Entry 6Z6P (electron microscopy, 4.43 A resolution (low resolution: residue-level contacts below are approximate; hydrogen-bond / salt-bridge calls are withheld)); this record covers chains D and J of the 14 polymer chains in the assembly.

== Chain D ==
Name: Histone H2B
Source organism: Xenopus laevis
UniProtKB: A0A1L8FQA5 (A0A1L8FQA5_XENLA); residues 28-122 here correspond to UniProt positions 32-126 (UniProt number = residue number + 4)
Chain sequence (95 residues; each row starts with the number of its first residue):
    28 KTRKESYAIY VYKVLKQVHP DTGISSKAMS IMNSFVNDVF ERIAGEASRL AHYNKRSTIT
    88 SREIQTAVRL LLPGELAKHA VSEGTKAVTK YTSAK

== Chain J ==
Molecule: 145-nt DNA strand
Sequence (145 nucleotides; numbered -72 to 72; the number before each row is that of its first residue; numbers below 1 keep their minus sign (DA-72 is residue -72)):
   -72 ATCGATGTAT ATATCTGACA CGTGCCTGGA GACTAGGGAG TAATCCCCTT GGCGGTTAAA
   -12 ACGCGGGGGA CAGCGCGTAC GTGCGTTTAA GCGGTGCTAG AGCTGTCTAC GACCAATTGA
    48 GCGGCCTCGG CACCGGGATT CTGAT

== Chain D / chain J interface ==
Pairs across the interface - 11 pairs, chain D then chain J:
  Thr29(D) with DG50(J)
  Arg30(D) with DG48(J); DC49(J); DG50(J)
  Lys31(D) with DC49(J); DG50(J)
  Glu32(D) with DG48(J); DC49(J)
  Ser33(D) with DC49(J)
  Ile36(D) with DG48(J)
  Tyr37(D) with DG48(J)
Interface residues without a listed pair, chain D (8 interface residues in all): Ala35
Interface residues without a listed pair, chain J (4 interface residues in all): DA47

== Summary ==
8 residues of chain D and 4 residues of chain J are in contact.
Chain D is Histone H2B (Xenopus laevis) and chain J is a 145-nt DNA strand; the structure, HDAC-PC-Nuc, was
determined by electron microscopy (same publication as 6Z6F, 6Z6H and 6Z6O).
